PDB entry 2CDR | X-ray diffraction, 1.70 A resolution | chains A and B of the 3 polymer chains in the assembly

Chain A:
Protein: Caspase-3 subunit P17
Organism: Homo sapiens
Notes: EC 3.4.22.-; fragment: alpha subunit residues 29-175
Reference sequence: P42574 (CASP3_HUMAN); residue numbers follow UniProt; this construct covers 29-175
Chain sequence (147 residues; numbered 29 to 175; the number before each row is that of its first residue):
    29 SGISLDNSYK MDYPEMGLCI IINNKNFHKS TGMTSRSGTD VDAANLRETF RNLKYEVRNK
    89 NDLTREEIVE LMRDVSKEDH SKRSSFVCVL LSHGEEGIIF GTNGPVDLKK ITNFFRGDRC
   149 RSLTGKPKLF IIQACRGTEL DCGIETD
Curated features (UniProtKB/Swiss-Prot):
  - active site: His-121, Cys-163
  - modified residue: Cys-163 (S-nitrosocysteine)
  - mutagenesis: Asp-175 (D175A: In P3-D3A mutant; abolished cleavage and activation, leading to prevent thiol protease activity; when associated with A-9 and A-28)

Chain B:
Protein: Caspase-3 subunit P12
Organism: Homo sapiens
Notes: EC 3.4.22.-; fragment: beta subunit residues 176-277
Reference sequence: P42574 (CASP3_HUMAN); residues 176-277 here = UniProt positions 176-277
Chain sequence (103 residues; row label = number of the first residue in the row):
   175 ASGVDDDMAC HKIPVEADFL YAYSTAPGYY SWRNSKDGSW FIQSLCAMLK QYADKLEFMH
   235 ILTRVNRKVA TEFESFSFDA TFHAKKQIPC IVSMLTKELY FYH
Curated features (UniProtKB/Swiss-Prot):
  - modified residue: Arg-207 (Microbial infection: ADP-riboxanated arginine)
  - mutagenesis: Arg-207 (R207A: Abolished ADP-riboxanation by C.violaceum CopC)

Interface between chain A and chain B:
Residue-residue contacts - 104 pairs, chain A then chain B:
  Asp-34(A) with Lys-271(B), salt bridge
  Asn-35(A) with Lys-271(B); Glu-272(B), hydrogen bond (backbone-backbone)
  Ser-36(A) with Lys-271(B); Glu-272(B); Tyr-274(B)
  Tyr-37(A) with Asp-192(B), hydrogen bond; Leu-269(B); Thr-270(B), hydrogen bond (side chain-backbone); Lys-271(B); Glu-272(B), hydrogen bond (backbone-backbone)
  Met-39(A) with Leu-273(B), hydrophobic; Tyr-274(B); His-277(B)
  Asp-40(A) with His-277(B)
  Met-44(A) with Phe-275(B)
  Arg-64(A) with Arg-207(B)
  Ser-65(A) with Arg-207(B), hydrogen bond (backbone-side chain); Asn-208(B); Ser-209(B)
  Gly-66(A) with Asn-208(B); Ser-209(B), hydrogen bond (backbone-backbone); Gly-212(B)
  Val-69(A) with Lys-210(B); Asp-211(B)
  Asp-70(A) with Gly-212(B); Ser-213(B), hydrogen bond; Ile-216(B)
  Asn-73(A) with Cys-220(B)
  Leu-74(A) with Ile-216(B), hydrophobic; Cys-220(B)
  Thr-77(A) with Cys-220(B), hydrogen bond; Leu-223(B); Lys-224(B), hydrogen bond
  Phe-78(A) with Leu-223(B), hydrophobic
  Leu-81(A) with Ala-227(B), hydrophobic
  Tyr-83(A) with Phe-275(B)
  Leu-119(A) with Ile-216(B), hydrophobic
  Glu-124(A) with Pro-201(B); Gly-202(B), hydrogen bond (side chain-backbone)
  Lys-137(A) with Glu-190(B), salt bridge
  Thr-140(A) with Phe-193(B); Tyr-195(B)
  Phe-143(A) with Phe-193(B)
  Arg-144(A) with Val-189(B); Phe-193(B)
  Gly-145(A) with Val-189(B), hydrogen bond (backbone-backbone)
  Asp-146(A) with Val-189(B)
  Thr-152(A) with Ile-187(B)
  Gly-153(A) with Asp-192(B)
  Lys-154(A) with Asp-192(B)
  Pro-155(A) with Asp-192(B); Leu-273(B), hydrophobic
  Lys-156(A) with Ala-191(B); Asp-192(B), hydrogen bond (backbone-backbone); Phe-193(B); Leu-194(B), hydrogen bond (backbone-backbone)
  Leu-157(A) with Leu-194(B); Phe-232(B), hydrophobic; Leu-273(B), hydrophobic
  Phe-158(A) with Phe-193(B), hydrophobic; Leu-194(B), hydrogen bond (backbone-backbone); Tyr-195(B); Ala-196(B), hydrogen bond (backbone-backbone)
  Ile-159(A) with Ala-196(B); Phe-215(B), hydrophobic; Leu-219(B), hydrophobic
  Ile-160(A) with Ala-196(B), hydrogen bond (backbone-backbone); Tyr-197(B), hydrophobic; Ser-198(B), hydrogen bond (backbone-backbone)
  Gln-161(A) with Ser-198(B), hydrogen bond; Ser-205(B), hydrogen bond; Trp-206(B); Ser-213(B), hydrogen bond; Phe-215(B)
  Ala-162(A) with Ser-198(B); Ser-205(B)
  Cys-163(A) with Tyr-203(B); Tyr-204(B), hydrophobic; Ser-205(B), hydrogen bond (side chain-backbone)
  Arg-164(A) with Tyr-197(B); Thr-199(B), hydrogen bond (side chain-backbone); Ala-200(B); Pro-201(B); Gly-202(B), hydrogen bond (backbone-backbone); Tyr-203(B), hydrogen bond (backbone-backbone); Cys-264(B)
  Gly-165(A) with Gly-202(B); Tyr-203(B), hydrogen bond (backbone-backbone); Tyr-204(B)
  Thr-166(A) with Gly-202(B), hydrogen bond (backbone-backbone); Tyr-204(B)
  Glu-167(A) with Gly-202(B), hydrogen bond (backbone-backbone); Tyr-203(B); Tyr-204(B), hydrogen bond (backbone-backbone)
  Leu-168(A) with Tyr-203(B); Tyr-204(B), hydrophobic; Trp-206(B), hydrophobic; Thr-255(B); Lys-259(B)
  Asp-169(A) with Tyr-203(B); Lys-259(B); Lys-260(B), hydrogen bond (backbone-backbone)
  Gly-171(A) with Lys-260(B)
Other interface residues (no listed pair), chain A (51 interface residues in all): Ser-63, Thr-67, Val-117, His-121, Leu-136, Cys-170
Other interface residues (no listed pair), chain B (49 interface residues in all): Gln-217, Phe-256, Ala-258

Summary:
51 residues of chain A face 49 of chain B across their interface, with 29 hydrogen bonds and 2 salt bridges.
Polar contacts include Asp-34(A)/Lys-271(B), Lys-137(A)/Glu-190(B) and Tyr-37(A)/Asp-192(B).
Chain A is Caspase-3 subunit P17 and chain B is Caspase-3 subunit P12, both from Homo sapiens; the structure,
Crystal structures of caspase-3 in complex with aza-peptide epoxide inhibitors, was determined by X-ray
diffraction (same publication as 2CNK, 2CNL, 2CNN and 2CNO).
